7CQ7 - chains A and B of the 4 polymer chains in the assembly; structure by electron microscopy, 3.55 A resolution.

== Chain A (and B) ==
Protein: Osteopetrosis-associated transmembrane protein 1
Organism: Homo sapiens
Notes: chain B of this document is another copy of the same molecule, construct and numbering; everything in this record applies to it too
Reference sequence: Q86WC4 (OSTM1_HUMAN); residues 1-334 here = UniProt positions 1-334
Chain sequence (344 residues; numbered 1 to 344; the number before each row is that of its first residue):
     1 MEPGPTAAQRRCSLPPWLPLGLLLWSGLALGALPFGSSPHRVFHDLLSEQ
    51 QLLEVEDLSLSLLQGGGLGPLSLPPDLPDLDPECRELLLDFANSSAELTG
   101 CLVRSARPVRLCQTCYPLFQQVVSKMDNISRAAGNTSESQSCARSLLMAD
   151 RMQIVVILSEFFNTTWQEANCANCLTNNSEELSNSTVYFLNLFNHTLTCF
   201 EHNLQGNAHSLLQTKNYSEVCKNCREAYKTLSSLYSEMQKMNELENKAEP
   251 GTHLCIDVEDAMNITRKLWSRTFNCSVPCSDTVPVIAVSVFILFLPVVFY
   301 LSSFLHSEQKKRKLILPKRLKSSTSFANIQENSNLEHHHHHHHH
Not modelled in the structure: 1-71, 131-141, 205-215, 246-252, 308-344 (chain B: 1-72, 132-141, 205-215, 247-252, 307-344)
Differences from the reference sequence: expression tag (335-344)
Disulfides: C84-C142, C101-C115, C112-C171, C174-C255, C221-C275
Covalent attachments: N-acetylglucosamine (NAG) linked to N263
Curated features (UniProtKB/Swiss-Prot):
  - modified residue (Phosphoserine): S322, S325, S333
  - glycosylation (N-linked (GlcNAc...) asparagine): N93, N128, N135, N163, N177, N184, N194, N216, N263, N274

== Chain A / chain B interface ==
Contacting residue pairs (63; chain A residue first):
  S72(A) - E201(B)
  L73(A) - E201(B)
  L77(A) - I264(B)
  D79(A) - P108(B)
  D79(A) - R110(B)  salt bridge
  L80(A) - R107(B)
  L80(A) - P108(B)
  R85(A) - R104(B)  hydrogen bond (side chain-backbone)
  L88(A) - V103(B)
  F91(A) - V103(B)  hydrophobic
  A92(A) - V103(B)  hydrophobic
  A92(A) - R104(B)
  A96(A) - A96(B)
  T99(A) - S95(B)
  T99(A) - A96(B)
  T99(A) - T99(B)
  L102(A) - I154(B)
  V103(A) - L88(B)
  V103(A) - F91(B)  hydrophobic
  V103(A) - A92(B)  hydrophobic
  V103(A) - L158(B)  hydrophobic
  R104(A) - L89(B)
  R104(A) - A92(B)
  R107(A) - D76(B)  salt bridge
  R107(A) - L80(B)
  R107(A) - S145(B)
  R107(A) - L146(B)
  R107(A) - A149(B)  hydrogen bond (side chain-backbone)
  R107(A) - D150(B)  salt bridge
  P108(A) - L80(B)
  V109(A) - D150(B)
  L111(A) - M152(B)  hydrophobic
  L111(A) - I154(B)  hydrophobic
  L146(A) - R107(B)
  A149(A) - R107(B)  hydrogen bond (backbone-side chain)
  D150(A) - R107(B)  salt bridge
  D150(A) - V109(B)
  D150(A) - D260(B)
  R151(A) - E168(B)  salt bridge
  R151(A) - H253(B)
  R151(A) - L254(B)  hydrogen bond (side chain-backbone)
  R151(A) - I256(B)
  R151(A) - E259(B)  salt bridge
  M152(A) - L111(B)  hydrophobic
  M152(A) - E168(B)
  M152(A) - A169(B)  hydrophobic
  M152(A) - I256(B)  hydrophobic
  I154(A) - A106(B)  hydrophobic
  I154(A) - L111(B)  hydrophobic
  L158(A) - T99(B)
  L158(A) - V103(B)  hydrophobic
  L158(A) - F161(B)  hydrophobic
  F161(A) - I157(B)
  E168(A) - R151(B)  salt bridge
  E168(A) - M152(B)
  A169(A) - M152(B)  hydrophobic
  E201(A) - L73(B)
  H253(A) - R151(B)
  L254(A) - R151(B)
  I256(A) - R151(B)
  E259(A) - R151(B)  salt bridge
  D260(A) - D150(B)
  I264(A) - L77(B)
Also at the interface, not in a pair above, chain A (47 interface residues in all): P74, D76, P78, L89, A106, R110, S145, V155, I157, T165, K267, L268
Also at the interface, not in a pair above, chain B (46 interface residues in all): P74, D79, G100, L102, T165, L197, K267, L268

== Summary ==
Chain A and chain B form an interface of 47 and 46 residues respectively, with 4 hydrogen bonds and 8 salt
bridges. Polar contacts include D79(A)-R110(B), R107(A)-D76(B) and R107(A)-D150(B). N-acetylglucosamine is
covalently linked to N263(A).
Both chains are Osteopetrosis-associated transmembrane protein 1 (Homo sapiens). Entry 7CQ7 (Structure of the
human CLCN7-OSTM1 complex with ADP) was determined by electron microscopy.
